8RC1 - chains A and D of the 5 polymer chains in the assembly; structure by electron microscopy, 3.70 A resolution.

# Chain A
Molecule: Tubulin alpha-1B chain
Organism: Sus scrofa
UniProtKB: Q2XVP4 (TBA1B_PIG); residue numbers follow UniProt; this construct covers 1-451
Sequence (451 residues; row label = number of the first residue in the row):
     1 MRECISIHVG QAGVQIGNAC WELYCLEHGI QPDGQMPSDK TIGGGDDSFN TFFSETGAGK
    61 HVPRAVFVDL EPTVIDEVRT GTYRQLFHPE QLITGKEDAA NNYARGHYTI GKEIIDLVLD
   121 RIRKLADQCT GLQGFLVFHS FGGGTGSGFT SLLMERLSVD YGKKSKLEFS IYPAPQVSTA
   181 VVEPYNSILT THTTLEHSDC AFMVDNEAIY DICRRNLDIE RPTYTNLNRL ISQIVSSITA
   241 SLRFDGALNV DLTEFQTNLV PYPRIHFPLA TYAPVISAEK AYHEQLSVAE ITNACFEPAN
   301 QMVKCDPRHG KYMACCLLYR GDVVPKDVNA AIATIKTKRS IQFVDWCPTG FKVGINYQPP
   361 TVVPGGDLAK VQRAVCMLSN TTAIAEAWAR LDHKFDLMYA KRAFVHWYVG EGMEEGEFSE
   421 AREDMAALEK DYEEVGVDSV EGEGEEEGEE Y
Not modelled in the structure: 38-46, 441-451
UniProt features mapped onto this chain:
  - motif: Met1 to Cys4 (MREC motif)
  - active site: Glu254
  - binding site (GTP): Gly10, Gln11, Ala12, Gln15, Glu71, Ala99, Ser140, Gly143, Gly144, Thr145, Gly146, Thr179, Glu183, Asn206, Tyr224, Asn228, Leu252
  - binding site (Mg(2+)): Glu71
  - site: Tyr451 (Involved in polymerization)
  - modified residue: Lys40 (N6,N6,N6-trimethyllysine), Ser48 (Phosphoserine), Ser232 (Phosphoserine), Tyr282 (3'-nitrotyrosine), Arg339 (Omega-N-methylarginine), Ser439 (Phosphoserine), Glu443 (5-glutamyl polyglutamate), Glu445 (5-glutamyl polyglutamate), Tyr451 (3'-nitrotyrosine)
  - cross-link (Glycyl lysine isopeptide (Lys-Gly)): Lys326 (interchain with G-Cter in ubiquitin), Lys370 (interchain with G-Cter in ubiquitin)
Residues lining bound ligands: GTP (guanosine-5'-triphosphate): Gly10, Gln11, Ala12, Gln15, Asp69, Asp98, Ala99, Ala100, Asn101, Ser140, Gly142, Gly143, Gly144, Thr145, Gly146, Ile171, Thr179, Glu183, Asn206, Tyr224, Leu227, Asn228
From the paper describing this entry:
  - conformationally variable residues (order/disorder transition): Val437 to Val440

# Chain D
Molecule: Tubulin beta chain
Organism: Sus scrofa
UniProtKB: P02554 (TBB_PIG); residue numbers follow UniProt; this construct covers 1-430
Sequence (430 residues; row label = number of the first residue in the row):
     1 MREIVHIQAG QCGNQIGAKF WEVISDEHGI DPTGSYHGDS DLQLERINVY YNEAAGNKYV
    61 PRAILVDLEP GTMDSVRSGP FGQIFRPDNF VFGQSGAGNN WAKGHYTEGA ELVDSVLDVV
   121 RKESESCDCL QGFQLTHSLG GGTGSGMGTL LISKIREEYP DRIMNTFSVV PSPKVSDTVV
   181 EPYNATLSVH QLVENTDETY CIDNEALYDI CFRTLKLTTP TYGDLNHLVS ATMSGVTTCL
   241 RFPGQLNADL RKLAVNMVPF PRLHFFMPGF APLTSRGSQQ YRALTVPELT QQMFDAKNMM
   301 AACDPRHGRY LTVAAVFRGR MSMKEVDEQM LNVQNKNSSY FVEWIPNNVK TAVCDIPPRG
   361 LKMSATFIGN STAIQELFKR ISEQFTAMFR RKAFLHWYTG EGMDEMEFTE AESNMNDLVS
   421 EYQQYQDATA
UniProt features mapped onto this chain:
  - motif: Met1 to Ile4 (MREI motif)
  - binding site (GTP): Gln11, Glu69, Ser138, Gly142, Thr143, Gly144, Asn204, Asn226
  - binding site (Mg(2+)): Glu69
  - modified residue: Ser40 (Phosphoserine), Lys58 (N6-acetyllysine), Ser172 (Phosphoserine), Thr285 (Phosphothreonine), Thr290 (Phosphothreonine), Arg318 (Omega-N-methylarginine)
  - cross-link (Glycyl lysine isopeptide (Lys-Gly)): Lys58 (interchain with G-Cter in ubiquitin), Lys324 (interchain with G-Cter in ubiquitin)
Residues lining bound ligands: GDP (guanosine-5'-diphosphate): Gly10, Gln11, Cys12, Gln15, Ile16, Ala97, Asn99, Ser138, Gly140, Gly141, Gly142, Thr143, Gly144, Asp177, Glu181, Asn204, Tyr222, Asn226

# How chain A and chain D interact
Contacting residue pairs (56):
  Met1(A) - Gln94(D)
  Arg2(A) - Glu69(D)  salt bridge
  Ala247(A) - Tyr222(D)  hydrophobic
  Leu248(A) - Gln11(D)  hydrogen bond (backbone-side chain)
  Asn249(A) - Gln11(D)  hydrogen bond (backbone-side chain)
  Asp251(A) - Glu69(D)
  Thr253(A) - Gly98(D)
  Glu254(A) - Gly98(D)
  Glu254(A) - Asn99(D)
  Gln256(A) - Trp397(D)  hydrogen bond (backbone-side chain)
  Thr257(A) - Gly98(D)  hydrogen bond (side chain-backbone)
  Thr257(A) - Phe394(D)
  Thr257(A) - Trp397(D)
  Asn258(A) - Thr178(D)
  Asn258(A) - Val179(D)  hydrogen bond (side chain-backbone)
  Asn258(A) - Phe394(D)
  Val260(A) - Phe394(D)
  Val260(A) - His396(D)  hydrogen bond (backbone-side chain)
  Val260(A) - Trp397(D)  hydrogen bond (backbone-side chain)
  Pro261(A) - Ala393(D)
  Pro261(A) - Phe394(D)  hydrogen bond (backbone-backbone)
  Pro261(A) - His396(D)  hydrogen bond (backbone-side chain)
  Tyr262(A) - Arg391(D)  hydrogen bond (side chain-backbone)
  Tyr262(A) - His396(D)
  Pro263(A) - His396(D)
  Val324(A) - Thr219(D)
  Val324(A) - Pro220(D)
  Pro325(A) - Tyr208(D)
  Pro325(A) - Pro220(D)
  Pro325(A) - Tyr222(D)  hydrophobic
  Lys326(A) - Tyr208(D)
  Lys326(A) - Pro220(D)
  Asn329(A) - Val175(D)
  Trp346(A) - Ala387(D)
  Trp346(A) - Met388(D)
  Trp346(A) - Arg391(D)
  Trp346(A) - Ala393(D)  hydrophobic
  Cys347(A) - Val179(D)  hydrophobic
  Pro348(A) - Gln384(D)
  Pro348(A) - Met388(D)
  Thr349(A) - Ser176(D)
  Thr349(A) - Thr178(D)
  Thr349(A) - Val179(D)  hydrogen bond (side chain-backbone)
  Thr349(A) - Pro182(D)
  Thr349(A) - Gln384(D)
  Phe351(A) - Ser176(D)
  Phe351(A) - Asp177(D)
  Phe351(A) - Thr178(D)
  Lys352(A) - Asn99(D)
  Lys352(A) - Asp177(D)
  Lys352(A) - Thr178(D)
  Lys352(A) - Val179(D)
  Val353(A) - Asp177(D)  hydrogen bond (backbone-backbone)
  Asp438(A) - Arg391(D)
  Ser439(A) - Arg390(D)  hydrogen bond
  Val440(A) - Arg390(D)  hydrogen bond (backbone-side chain)
Other interface residues (no listed pair), chain A (35 interface residues in all): Gly246, Ala314, Asp345, Gly350, Glu434, Val437
Other interface residues (no listed pair), chain D (32 interface residues in all): Pro70, Gly71, Ala97, Asn100, Lys103, Val180, Thr221, Lys392

# Overview
35 residues of chain A face 32 of chain D across their interface, with 14 hydrogen bonds and 1 salt bridge.
Polar pairs include Arg2(A)-Glu69(D), Leu248(A)-Gln11(D) and Asn249(A)-Gln11(D). Bound to chain A: GTP.
Ligands of chain D: GDP. From the paper: conformational variability at Val437(A).
Chain A is Tubulin alpha-1B chain and chain D is Tubulin beta chain, both from Sus scrofa; the structure, MAP7
MTBD (microtubule binding domain) decorated microtubule protofilament, was determined by electron microscopy.
